Entry 3A6P (X-ray diffraction, 2.92 A resolution); this record covers chains A and B of the 5 polymer chains in the assembly.

== Chain A ==
Molecule: Exportin-5
From: Homo sapiens
UniProtKB: Q9HAV4 (XPO5_HUMAN); residues 1-1204 here = UniProt positions 1-1204
Sequence (1204 residues; row label = number of the first residue in the row):
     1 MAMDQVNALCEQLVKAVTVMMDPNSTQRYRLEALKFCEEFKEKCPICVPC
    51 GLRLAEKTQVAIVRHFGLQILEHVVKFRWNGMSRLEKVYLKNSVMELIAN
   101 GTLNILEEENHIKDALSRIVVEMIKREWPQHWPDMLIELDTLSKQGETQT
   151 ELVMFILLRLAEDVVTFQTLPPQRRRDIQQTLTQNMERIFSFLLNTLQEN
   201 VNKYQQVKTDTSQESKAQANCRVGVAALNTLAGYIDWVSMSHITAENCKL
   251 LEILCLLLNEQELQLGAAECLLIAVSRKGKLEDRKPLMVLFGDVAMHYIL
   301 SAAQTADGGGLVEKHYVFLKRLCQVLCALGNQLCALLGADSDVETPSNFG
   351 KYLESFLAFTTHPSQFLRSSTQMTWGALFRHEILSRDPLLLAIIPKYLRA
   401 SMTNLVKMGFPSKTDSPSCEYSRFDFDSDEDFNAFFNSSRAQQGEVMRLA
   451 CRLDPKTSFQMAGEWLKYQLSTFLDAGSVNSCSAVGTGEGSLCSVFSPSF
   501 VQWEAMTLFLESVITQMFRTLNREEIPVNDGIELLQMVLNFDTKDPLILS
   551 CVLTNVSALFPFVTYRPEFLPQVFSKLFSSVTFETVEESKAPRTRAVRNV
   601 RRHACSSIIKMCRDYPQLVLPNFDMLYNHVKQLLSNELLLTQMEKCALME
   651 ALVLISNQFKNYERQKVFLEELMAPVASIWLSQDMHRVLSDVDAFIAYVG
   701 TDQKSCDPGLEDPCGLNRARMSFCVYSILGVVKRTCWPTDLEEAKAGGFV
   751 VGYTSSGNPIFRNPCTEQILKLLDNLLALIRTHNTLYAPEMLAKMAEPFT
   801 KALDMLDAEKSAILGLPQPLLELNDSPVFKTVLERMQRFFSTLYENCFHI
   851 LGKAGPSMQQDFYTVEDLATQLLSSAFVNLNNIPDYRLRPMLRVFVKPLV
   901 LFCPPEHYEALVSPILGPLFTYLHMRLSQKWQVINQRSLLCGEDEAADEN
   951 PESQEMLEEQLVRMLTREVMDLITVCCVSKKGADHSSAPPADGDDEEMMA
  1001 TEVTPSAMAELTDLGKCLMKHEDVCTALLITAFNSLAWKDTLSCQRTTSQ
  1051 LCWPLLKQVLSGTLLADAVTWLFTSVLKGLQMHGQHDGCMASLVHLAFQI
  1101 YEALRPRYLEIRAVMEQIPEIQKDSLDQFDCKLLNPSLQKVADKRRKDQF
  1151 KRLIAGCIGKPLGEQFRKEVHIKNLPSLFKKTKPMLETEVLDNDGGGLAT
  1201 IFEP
Unresolved in the structure: 1, 474-490, 705-706, 938-951, 980-1009, 1137-1204
Curated features (UniProtKB/Swiss-Prot):
  - region: Thr641, Gln642 (Pre-miRNA binding)
  - site (Pre-miRNA binding): Ala441, Arg448, Arg718, Gln1045
  - modified residue: Ala2 (N-acetylalanine), Lys396 (N6-acetyllysine), Ser826 (Phosphoserine)
  - natural variant: Val552 (V552I: Found in a patient with nephrotic syndrome; uncertain significance)
Cystine bridges: Cys1044-Cys1089
What the authors report for this chain:
  - binding site for pre-microRNA: Arg602
  - binding site for pre-microRNA: Arg602

== Chain B ==
Molecule: 13-residue peptide
From: Homo sapiens
Sequence (13 residues; each row starts with the number of its first residue; X marks 13 residues of unknown identity (built as UNK)):
  1305 XXXXXXXXXXXXX

== Interface between chain A and chain B ==
Interface residues of chain A (facing chain B), 7 residues: Phe1098, Met1115, Ile1118, Pro1119, Glu1120, Ile1121, Phe1129

== Overview ==
Chain A and chain B make no direct contact in this assembly. The paper reports a binding site for pre-microRNA
at Arg602(A).
Chain A is Exportin-5 and chain B is a 13-residue peptide, both from Homo sapiens; the structure, Crystal
structure of Exportin-5:RanGTP:pre-miRNA complex, was determined by X-ray diffraction.
